6R1U - chains B and J of the 13 polymer chains in the assembly; structure by electron microscopy, 4.36 A resolution (low resolution: residue-level contacts below are approximate; hydrogen-bond / salt-bridge calls are withheld).

Chain B:
Protein: Histone H4
Source organism: Xenopus laevis
Reference sequence: P62799 (H4_XENLA); residues 1-102 here correspond to UniProt positions 2-103 (UniProt number = residue number + 1)
Amino-acid sequence (102 residues; row label = number of the first residue in the row):
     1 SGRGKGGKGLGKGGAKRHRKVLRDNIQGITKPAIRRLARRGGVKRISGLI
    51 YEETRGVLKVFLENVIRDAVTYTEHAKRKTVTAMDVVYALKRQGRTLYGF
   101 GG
Unresolved in the structure: 1-16, 102
Swiss-Prot annotation at these positions:
  - DNA-binding region: Lys16 to Lys20
  - modified residue: Ser1 (N-acetylserine), Arg3 (Asymmetric dimethylarginine), Lys5 (N6-(2-hydroxyisobutyryl)lysine), Lys8 (N6-(2-hydroxyisobutyryl)lysine), Lys12 (N6-(2-hydroxyisobutyryl)lysine), Lys16 (N6-(2-hydroxyisobutyryl)lysine), Lys20 (N6,N6,N6-trimethyllysine), Lys31 (N6-(2-hydroxyisobutyryl)lysine), Lys44 (N6-(2-hydroxyisobutyryl)lysine), Ser47 (Phosphoserine), Tyr51 (Phosphotyrosine), Lys59 (N6-(2-hydroxyisobutyryl)lysine), Lys77 (N6-(2-hydroxyisobutyryl)lysine), Lys79 (N6-(2-hydroxyisobutyryl)lysine), Tyr88 (Phosphotyrosine), Lys91 (N6-(2-hydroxyisobutyryl)lysine)
  - cross-link (Glycyl lysine isopeptide (Lys-Gly)): Lys31 (interchain with G-Cter in UFM1), Lys91 (interchain with G-Cter in ubiquitin)

Chain J:
Molecule: 147-nt DNA strand
Sequence (147 nucleotides; row label = number of the first residue in the row; numbers below 1 keep their minus sign (DA-73 is residue -73)):
   -73 ATCGAGAATCCCGGTGCCGAGGCCGCTCAATTGGTCGTAGACAGCTCTAG
   -23 CACCGCTTAAACGCACGTACGCGCTGTCCCCCGCGTTTTAACCGCCAAGG
    27 GGATTACTCCCTAGTCTCCAGGCACGTGTCAGATATATACATCCGAT

Chain B / chain J interface:
Residue-residue contacts (16):
  His18(B) - DA16(J)
  Arg19(B) - DT15(J)
  Arg19(B) - DA16(J)
  Lys20(B) - DA16(J)
  Arg39(B) - DG9(J)
  Arg45(B) - DC7(J)
  Arg45(B) - DC8(J)
  Ile46(B) - DC7(J)
  Ile46(B) - DC8(J)
  Ser47(B) - DC7(J)
  Gly48(B) - DC7(J)
  Arg78(B) - DG28(J)
  Lys79(B) - DG27(J)
  Lys79(B) - DG28(J)
  Thr80(B) - DG27(J)
  Thr80(B) - DG28(J)
Also at the interface, not in a pair above, chain B (13 interface residues in all): Arg35, Lys44
Also at the interface, not in a pair above, chain J (9 interface residues in all): DC6, DA29

Summary:
13 residues of chain B face 9 of chain J across their interface. Curated annotation (UniProt) lists a
DNA-binding region on chain B.
Here chain B is Histone H4 (Xenopus laevis) and chain J is a 147-nt DNA strand. Entry 6R1U (Structure of
LSD2/NPAC-linker/nucleosome core particle complex: Class 2) was determined by electron microscopy together
with 6R1T and 6R25 from the same study.
